PDB entry 7YHS | electron microscopy, 3.37 A resolution | chains I and N of the 13 polymer chains in the assembly

Chain I:
Name: CRISPR-associated protein Csy3
Source organism: Pseudomonas aeruginosa
UniProt: A0A659BSG0 (A0A659BSG0_PSEAI); residues 20-361 here correspond to UniProt positions 1-342 (UniProt number = residue number - 19)
Sequence (342 residues; numbered 20 to 361; the number before each row is that of its first residue):
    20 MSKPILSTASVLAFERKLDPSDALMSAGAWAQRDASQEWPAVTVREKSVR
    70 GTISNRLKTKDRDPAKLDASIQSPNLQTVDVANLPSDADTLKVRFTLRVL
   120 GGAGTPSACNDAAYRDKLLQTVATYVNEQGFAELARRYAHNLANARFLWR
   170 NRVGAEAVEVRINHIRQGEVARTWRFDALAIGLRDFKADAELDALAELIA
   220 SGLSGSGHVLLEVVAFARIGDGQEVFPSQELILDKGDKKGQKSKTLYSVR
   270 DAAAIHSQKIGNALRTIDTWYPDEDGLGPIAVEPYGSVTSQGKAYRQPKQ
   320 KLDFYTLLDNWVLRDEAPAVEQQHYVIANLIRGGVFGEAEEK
Disordered / not traced: 20-24, 253-256, 358-361

Chain N:
Molecule: 54-nt DNA strand
Source organism: Pseudomonas aeruginosa
Sequence (54 nucleotides; each row starts with the number of its first residue; numbers below 1 keep their minus sign (DG-9 is residue -9)):
    -9 GGAAGCCATCCAGGTAGACGCGGACATCAAGCCCGCCGTGAAGGTGCAGC
    41 TGCT
Disordered / not traced: -9 to 5

How chain I and chain N interact:
Residue-residue contacts - 17 pairs, chain I then chain N:
  Arg69(I) with DG25(N), base contact
  Thr71(I) with DG28(N), base contact
  Asn74(I) with DG28(N), phosphate contact; DT29(N), sugar contact
  Lys77(I) with DT29(N), salt bridge to the phosphate; DG30(N), salt bridge to the phosphate
  Ser92(I) with DC26(N), sugar contact
  Pro93(I) with DC26(N), base contact
  Asn94(I) with DC27(N), sugar contact; DG28(N), hydrogen bond to the base
  Leu95(I) with DC26(N), base contact; DC27(N), sugar contact
  Gln96(I) with DG28(N), hydrogen bond to the phosphate
  Lys257(I) with DC27(N), sugar contact; DG28(N), phosphate contact
  Gln260(I) with DG28(N), phosphate contact
  Ser262(I) with DG28(N), base contact
Also at the interface, not in a pair above, chain I (15 interface residues in all): Val98, Leu250, Lys258
Also at the interface, not in a pair above, chain N (7 interface residues in all): DA32

Summary:
The interface between chain I and chain N involves 15 residues on one side and 7 on the other, with 2 hydrogen
bonds and 2 salt bridges. Among the polar pairs are Asn94(I)-DG28(N), Gln96(I)-DG28(N) and Lys77(I)-DT29(N).
Here chain I is CRISPR-associated protein Csy3 and chain N is a 54-nt DNA strand, both from Pseudomonas
aeruginosa. Entry 7YHS (Structure of Csy-AcrIF4-dsDNA) was determined by electron microscopy.
